8YGU - chains B and H of the 5 polymer chains in the assembly; structure by electron microscopy, 3.13 A resolution.

# Chain B
Protein: Outer capsid protein VP4
From: Rotavirus A
UniProtKB: A0A5J6BC68 (A0A5J6BC68_9REOV); residues -2 to 578 here correspond to UniProt positions 1-581 (UniProt number = residue number + 3)
Sequence (581 residues; numbered -2 to 578; the number before each row is that of its first residue; numbers below 1 keep their minus sign (Gly-2 is residue -2)):
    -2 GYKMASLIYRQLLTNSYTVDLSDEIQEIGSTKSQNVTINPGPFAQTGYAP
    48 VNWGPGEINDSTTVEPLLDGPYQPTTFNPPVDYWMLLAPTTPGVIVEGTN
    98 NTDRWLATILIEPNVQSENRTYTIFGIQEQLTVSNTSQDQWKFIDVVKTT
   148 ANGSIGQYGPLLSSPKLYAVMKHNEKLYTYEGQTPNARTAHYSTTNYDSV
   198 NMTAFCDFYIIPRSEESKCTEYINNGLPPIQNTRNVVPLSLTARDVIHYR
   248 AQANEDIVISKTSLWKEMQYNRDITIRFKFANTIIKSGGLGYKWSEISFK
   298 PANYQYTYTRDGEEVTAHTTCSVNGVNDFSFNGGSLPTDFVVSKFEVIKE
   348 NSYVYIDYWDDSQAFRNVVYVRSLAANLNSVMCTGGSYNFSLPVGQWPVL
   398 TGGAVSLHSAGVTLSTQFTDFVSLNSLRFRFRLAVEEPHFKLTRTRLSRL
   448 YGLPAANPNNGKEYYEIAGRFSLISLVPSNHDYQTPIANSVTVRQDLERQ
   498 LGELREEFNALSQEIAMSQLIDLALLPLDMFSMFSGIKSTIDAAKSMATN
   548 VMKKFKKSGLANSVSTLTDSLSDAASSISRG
Not modelled in the structure: -2 to 260, 477-578
Sequence notes: conflict Ser332 (Tyr335 in A0A5J6BC68), Ser445 (Asp448 in A0A5J6BC68), Asn454 (Asp457 in A0A5J6BC68), His478 (Asp481 in A0A5J6BC68)

# Chain H
Protein: Antibody 7H13-I54G mutant heavy chain
From: Mus musculus
Notes: antibody fragment or engineered binder
Sequence (116 residues; each row starts with the number of its first residue):
     1 QVQLKESGPGLVAPSQSLSITCTVSGFSLSRYSVHWVRQPPGKGLEWLGM
    51 IWNGGSTDYNSALKSRLSISKDNSQSQVFLKLNSLQTDDAAIYYCARNSG
   101 FDLFDFWGQGTTLTVS
Not modelled in the structure: 1, 116
Disulfides: Cys22-Cys95

# How chain B and chain H interact
Contacting residue pairs - 10 pairs, chain B then chain H:
  Gln266(B) - Ser56(H)
  Asn268(B) - Asp58(H)
  Asn374(B) - Met50(H)
  Asn374(B) - Trp52(H)
  Asn374(B) - Gly100(H)
  Asn374(B) - Phe101(H)
  Asn376(B) - Phe101(H)
  Gly466(B) - Phe101(H)
  Arg467(B) - Asp58(H)  salt bridge
  Arg467(B) - Phe101(H)
Also at the interface, not in a pair above, chain B (9 interface residues in all): Leu375, Phe468, Ser469
Also at the interface, not in a pair above, chain H (8 interface residues in all): Thr57, Asn98

# Overview
9 residues of chain B face 8 of chain H across their interface, with 1 salt bridge. The salt-bridged pair is
Arg467(B)-Asp58(H).
Chain B is Outer capsid protein VP4 (Rotavirus A) and chain H is Antibody 7H13-I54G mutant heavy chain (Mus
musculus); the structure, Cryo-EM structure of simian rotavirus SA11 VP4 in complex with nAb 7H13-I54G mutant
(right side), was determined by electron microscopy, deposited together with 8YGR, 8YGS and 8YGT.
